1WQ3 - chain A; structure by X-ray diffraction, 2.00 A resolution.

# Chain A
Molecule: Tyrosyl-tRNA synthetase
Source organism: Escherichia coli str. K12 substr
Notes: EC 6.1.1.1
Reference sequence: P00951 (SYY_ECOLI); residues 1-322 here correspond to UniProt positions 0-321 (UniProt number = residue number - 1)
Sequence (322 residues; row label = number of the first residue in the row):
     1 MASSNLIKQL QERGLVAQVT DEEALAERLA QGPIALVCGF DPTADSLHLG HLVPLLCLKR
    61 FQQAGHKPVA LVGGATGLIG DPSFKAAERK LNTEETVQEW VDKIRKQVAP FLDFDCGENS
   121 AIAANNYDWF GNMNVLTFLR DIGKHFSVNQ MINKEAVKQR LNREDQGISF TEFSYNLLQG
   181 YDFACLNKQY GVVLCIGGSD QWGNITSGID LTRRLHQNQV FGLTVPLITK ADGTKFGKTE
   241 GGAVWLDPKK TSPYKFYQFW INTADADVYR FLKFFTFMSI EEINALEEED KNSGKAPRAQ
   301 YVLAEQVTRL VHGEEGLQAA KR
Sequence notes: engineered mutation Val37 (Tyr36 in P00951), Cys195 (Gln194 in P00951)
Ligand contacts: 3-iodo-tyrosine (IYR): Val37, Cys38, Gly39, Phe40, Asp41, Leu71, Thr76, Asp81, Asn126, Tyr175, Gln179, Asp182, Cys195, Gln201, Asn204
What the authors report for this chain:
  - binding site for 3-iodo-tyrosine: Val37, Asp81, Tyr175, Gln179, Asp182, Cys195
  - mutagenesis - V37T/Q195C (8-fold), Y37V/D182N/Q195C, Y37V/D182L/Q195C, Y37V/N126D/Q195C: decreased catalytic activity on 3-iodo-l-tyrosine
  - contacts within the chain: Val37-Val69, Val37-Leu186, Val37-Val192, Val37-Cys195, Phe183-Cys195, Cys195-Ile205
  - specificity-determining residues: Val37, Cys195
  - mutagenesis - Y37V: increased catalytic activity on 3-iodo-l-tyrosine (citing earlier work)
  - mutagenesis - Y37V/Q195C (200-fold): decreased catalytic activity on l-tyrosine (citing earlier work)

# In short
Chain A binds 3-iodo-tyrosine. From the paper: a binding site for 3-iodo-tyrosine at Val37, Asp81 and Tyr175
among others; V37T/Q195C, Y37V/D182N/Q195C and Y37V/D182L/Q195C, among others, reduce catalytic activity on
3-iodo-l-tyrosine; 6 substitutions were tested in all.
Chain A is Tyrosyl-tRNA synthetase (Escherichia coli str. K12 substr); the structure, Escherichia coli
tyrosyl-tRNA synthetase mutant complexed with 3-iodo-L-tyrosine, was determined by X-ray diffraction,
deposited together with 1VBN and 1WQ4.
